6P2R - chains A and B; structure by electron microscopy, 3.20 A resolution.

== Chain A ==
Molecule: Dolichyl-phosphate-mannose--protein mannosyltransferase 1
Organism: Saccharomyces cerevisiae W303
Notes: EC 2.4.1.109
UniProt: P33775 (PMT1_YEAST); numbering as in UniProt (aligned over 1-817)
Amino-acid sequence (817 residues; numbered 1 to 817; the number before each row is that of its first residue):
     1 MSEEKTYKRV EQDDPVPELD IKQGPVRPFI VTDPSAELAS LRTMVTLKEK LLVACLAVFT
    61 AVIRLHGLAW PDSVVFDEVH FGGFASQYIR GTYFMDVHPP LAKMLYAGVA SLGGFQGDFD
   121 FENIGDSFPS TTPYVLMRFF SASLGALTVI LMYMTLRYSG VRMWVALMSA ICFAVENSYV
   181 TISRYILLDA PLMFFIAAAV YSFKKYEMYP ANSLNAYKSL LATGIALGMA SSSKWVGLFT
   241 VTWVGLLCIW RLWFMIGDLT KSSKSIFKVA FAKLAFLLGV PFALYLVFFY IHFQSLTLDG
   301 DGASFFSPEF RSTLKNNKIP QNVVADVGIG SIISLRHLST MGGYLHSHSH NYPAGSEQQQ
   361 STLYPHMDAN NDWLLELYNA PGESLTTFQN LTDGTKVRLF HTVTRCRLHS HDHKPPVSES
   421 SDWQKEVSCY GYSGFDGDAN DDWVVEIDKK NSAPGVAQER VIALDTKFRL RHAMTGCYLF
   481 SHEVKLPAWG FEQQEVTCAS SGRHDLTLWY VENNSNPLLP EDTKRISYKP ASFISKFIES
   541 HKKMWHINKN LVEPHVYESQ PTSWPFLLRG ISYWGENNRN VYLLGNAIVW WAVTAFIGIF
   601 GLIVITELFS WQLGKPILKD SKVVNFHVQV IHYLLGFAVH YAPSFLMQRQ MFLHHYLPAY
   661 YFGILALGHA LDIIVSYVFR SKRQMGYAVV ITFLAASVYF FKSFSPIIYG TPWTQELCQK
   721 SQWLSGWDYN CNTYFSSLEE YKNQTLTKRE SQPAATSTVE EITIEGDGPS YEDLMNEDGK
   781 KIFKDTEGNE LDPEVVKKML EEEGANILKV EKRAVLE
Unresolved in the structure: 1-14, 380-383, 750-817
Covalently attached groups: N-acetylglucosamine (NAG) linked to Asn390
Small-molecule neighbours:
  - palmitoyl-linoleoyl phosphatidylcholine (CPL; 1-palmitoyl-2-linoleoyl-sn-glycero-3-phosphocholine), molecule 1: Ile249, Ile256, Leu259, Ser263, Ile266, Phe267, Ala270, Phe271
  - palmitoyl-linoleoyl phosphatidylcholine (CPL), molecule 2: Gln560, Thr562, Pro565, Phe566, Thr594, Ala595, Ile597, Gly598, Ile599, Phe600, Ile631, Leu634, Leu635, Phe637, Ala638, Tyr641, Ala642, Phe645
  - NNM ((3R)-3,31-dimethyl-7,11,15,19,23,27-hexamethylidenedotriacont-31-en-1-yl dihydrogen phosphate): Phe81, His98, Leu188, Lys234, Trp235, Val236, Leu238, Phe239, Val241, Thr242, Gly245, Leu246, Cys248, Leu252, Leu274, Leu277, Leu278, Trp545, Asn548, Met647, Arg649, Phe652, His654, His655
UniProt features mapped onto this chain:
  - modified residue: Ser2 (N-acetylserine)
  - glycosylation (N-linked (GlcNAc...) asparagine): Asn390, Asn513, Asn743
  - mutagenesis: Arg64 (R64A: Reduces mannosyltransferase activity), Asp77 to Glu78 (Impairs mannosyltransferase activity), Glu78 (E78A: Decreases substrate-binding and reduces mannosyltransferase activity), Tyr88 (Y88A: Moderately decreases complex formation with PMT2), Pro100 (P100A: Moderately decreases complex formation with PMT2), Arg138 (R138A: Impairs complex formation with PMT2), Leu408 (L408A: Reduces mannosyltransferase activity)
From the paper describing this entry:
  - mutagenesis - K234A, W253A: decreased catalytic activity (citing earlier work)

== Chain B ==
Molecule: Dolichyl-phosphate-mannose--protein mannosyltransferase 2
Organism: Saccharomyces cerevisiae W303
Notes: EC 2.4.1.109
UniProt: P31382 (PMT2_YEAST); residue numbers follow UniProt; this construct covers 1-759
Amino-acid sequence (759 residues; each row starts with the number of its first residue):
     1 MSSSSSTGYS KNNAAHIKQE NTLRQRESSS ISVSEELSSA DERDAEDFSK EKPAAQSSLL
    61 RLESVVMPVI FTALALFTRM YKIGINNHVV WDEAHFGKFG SYYLRHEFYH DVHPPLGKML
   121 VGLSGYLAGY NGSWDFPSGE IYPDYLDYVK MRLFNASFSA LCVPLAYFTA KAIGFSLPTV
   181 WLMTVLVLFE NSYSTLGRFI LLDSMLLFFT VASFFSFVMF HNQRSKPFSR KWWKWLLITG
   241 ISLGCTISVK MVGLFIITMV GIYTVIDLWT FLADKSMSWK TYINHWLARI FGLIIVPFCI
   301 FLLCFKIHFD LLSHSGTGDA NMPSLFQARL VGSDVGQGPR DIALGSSVVS IKNQALGGSL
   361 LHSHIQTYPD GSNQQQVTCY GYKDANNEWF FNRERGLPSW SENETDIEYL KPGTSYRLVH
   421 KSTGRNLHTH PVAAPVSKTQ WEVSGYGDNV VGDNKDNWVI EIMDQRGDED PEKLHTLTTS
   481 FRIKNLEMGC YLAQTGNSLP EWGFRQQEVV CMKNPFKRDK RTWWNIETHE NERLPPRPED
   541 FQYPKTNFLK DFIHLNLAMM ATNNALVPDP DKFDYLASSA WQWPTLNVGL RLCGWGDDNP
   601 KYFLLGTPAS TWASSVAVLA FMATVVILLI RWQRQYVDLR NPSNWNVFLM GGFYPLLAWG
   661 LHYMPFVIMS RVTYVHHYLP ALYFALIILA YCFDAGLQKW SRSKCGRIMR FVLYAGFMAL
   721 VIGCFWYFSP ISFGMEGPSS NFRYLNWFST WDIADKQEA
Unresolved in the structure: 1-56, 532-539, 755-759
Cystine bridges: Cys490-Cys511
Covalently attached groups: N-acetylglucosamine (NAG) linked to Asn131
Small-molecule neighbours:
  - palmitoyl-linoleoyl phosphatidylcholine (CPL; 1-palmitoyl-2-linoleoyl-sn-glycero-3-phosphocholine), molecule 1: Ala613, Val616, Ala617, Leu619, Ala620, Ala623, Thr624, Ile627, Leu628, Arg631, Val637, Asp638, Leu639, Arg640, Asn644, Leu689, Tyr691, Cys692, Phe693, Ala695, Gly696, Lys699, Arg702
  - palmitoyl-linoleoyl phosphatidylcholine (CPL), molecule 2: Val626, Ile627, Ile630, Arg631, Arg634, Gln635, Tyr636

== How chain A and chain B interact ==
Contacting residue pairs (39):
  Pro25(A) with Gln635(B)
  Val26(A) with Gln635(B); Val637(B), hydrophobic
  Arg27(A) with Trp632(B), hydrogen bond (side chain-backbone); Gln633(B); Gln635(B), hydrogen bond
  Trp253(A) with Leu629(B); Gln633(B), hydrogen bond
  Met255(A) with Arg634(B)
  Ile256(A) with Ile630(B); Gln633(B); Arg634(B), hydrogen bond (backbone-side chain)
  Gly257(A) with Gln633(B)
  Asp258(A) with Arg634(B), hydrogen bond (backbone-side chain)
  Leu259(A) with Arg634(B); Gln635(B)
  Lys261(A) with Arg634(B), hydrogen bond (backbone-side chain)
  Ser262(A) with Arg634(B)
  Ser263(A) with Arg634(B)
  Ile266(A) with Arg634(B)
  Trp423(A) with Asp571(B); Lys572(B)
  Phe480(A) with Asp571(B)
  His482(A) with Asp571(B), salt bridge
  Ser501(A) with Lys572(B), hydrogen bond; Phe573(B), hydrogen bond (backbone-backbone)
  Gly502(A) with Asp571(B); Phe573(B)
  Arg503(A) with Pro570(B), hydrogen bond (side chain-backbone); Asp571(B), hydrogen bond (backbone-backbone); Phe573(B)
  Leu506(A) with Asp571(B)
  Leu608(A) with Trp269(B), hydrophobic
  Phe609(A) with Trp269(B), hydrophobic
  Gln612(A) with Trp269(B), hydrogen bond (side chain-backbone); Thr270(B); Leu272(B); Ala273(B)
  Leu613(A) with Trp279(B), hydrophobic
Also at the interface, not in a pair above, chain A (25 interface residues in all): Gly24
Also at the interface, not in a pair above, chain B (17 interface residues in all): Asp569

== In short ==
Chain A and chain B form an interface of 25 and 17 residues respectively; the contacts include 11 hydrogen
bonds and 1 salt bridge. Polar pairs include His482(A)-Asp571(B), Arg27(A)-Trp632(B) and Arg27(A)-Gln635(B).
One palmitoyl-linoleoyl phosphatidylcholine molecule is bound between chain A and chain B. The paper reports
that K234A and W253A of chain A reduce catalytic activity.
Chain A is Dolichyl-phosphate-mannose--protein mannosyltransferase 1 and chain B is
Dolichyl-phosphate-mannose--protein mannosyltransferase 2, both from Saccharomyces cerevisiae W303; the
structure, Structure of S. cerevisiae protein O-mannosyltransferase Pmt1-Pmt2 complex bound to the sugar
donor, was determined by electron microscopy, deposited together with 6P25 and 6P28.
